7RSO - chains H and L of the 12 polymer chains in the assembly; structure by electron microscopy, 4.10 A resolution (low resolution: residue-level contacts below are approximate; hydrogen-bond / salt-bridge calls are withheld).

== Chain H ==
Molecule: PGV04 Fab heavy chain
From: Homo sapiens
Notes: antibody fragment or engineered binder
Amino-acid sequence (229 residues; numbered 1 to 217 plus 12 insertion-coded residues; the number before each row is that of its first residue; a row labelled like 52A-52B holds insertion residues (52A, then the next letters in order)):
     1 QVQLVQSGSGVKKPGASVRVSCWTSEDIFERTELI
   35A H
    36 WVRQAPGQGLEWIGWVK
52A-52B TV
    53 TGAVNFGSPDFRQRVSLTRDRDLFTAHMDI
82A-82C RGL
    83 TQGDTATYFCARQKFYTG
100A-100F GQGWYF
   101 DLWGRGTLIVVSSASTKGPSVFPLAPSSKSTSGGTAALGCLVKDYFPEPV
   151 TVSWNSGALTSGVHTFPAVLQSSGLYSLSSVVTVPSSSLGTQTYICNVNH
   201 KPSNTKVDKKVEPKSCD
Not modelled in the structure: 1, 114-217
Disulfide bonds: Cys22-Cys92

== Chain L ==
Molecule: PGV04 kappa chain
From: Homo sapiens
Amino-acid sequence (208 residues; numbered 1 to 214; 6 numbers in that range are skipped by the numbering (no residue carries them; nothing is unmodelled there); the number before each row is that of its first residue):
     1 EIVLTQSPGTLSLSPGETASLSCTAAS
    30 YGHMTWYQKKPGQPPKLLIFATSKRASGIPDRFSGSQFGKQYTLTITRME
    80 PEDFARYYCQQL
    96 EFFGQGTRLEIRRTVAAPSVFIFPPSDEQLKSGTASVVCLLNNFYPREAK
   146 VQWKVDNALQSGNSQESVTEQDSKDSTYSLSSTLTLSKADYEKHKVYACE
   196 VTHQGLSSPVTKSFNRGEC
Not modelled in the structure: 107-214
Disulfide bonds: Cys23-Cys88

== Interface between chain H and chain L ==
Contacting residue pairs (27):
  Gln3(H) with Pro43(L)
  Gln39(H) with Lys38(L)
  Gly44(H) with Tyr87(L)
  Leu45(H) with Phe98(L)
  Trp47(H) with Glu96(L)
  Phe97(H) with Phe49(L)
  Gly100A(H) with His32(L)
  Gln100B(H) with His32(L); Phe49(L); Ala50(L); Thr51(L)
  Trp100D(H) with Thr34(L); Tyr36(L); Gln89(L); Leu91(L); Glu96(L)
  Tyr100E(H) with Thr34(L); Tyr36(L); Phe49(L); Ala50(L)
  Phe100F(H) with Tyr36(L); Leu46(L); Gln89(L)
  Trp103(H) with Tyr36(L); Pro43(L); Pro44(L)
  Gly104(H) with Pro43(L)
Also at the interface, not in a pair above, chain H (16 interface residues in all): Val37, Phe91, Gly100C
Also at the interface, not in a pair above, chain L (16 interface residues in all): Lys45

== Overview ==
Chain H and chain L each contribute 16 residues to their interface.
Here chain H is PGV04 Fab heavy chain and chain L is PGV04 kappa chain, both from Homo sapiens. Entry 7RSO
(AMC016 SOSIP.v4.2 in complex with PGV04 Fab) was determined by electron microscopy (same publication as
7RSN).
